Entry 1FZH (X-ray diffraction, 2.60 A resolution); this record covers chains A and C of the 6 polymer chains in the assembly.

[Chain A]
Name: Methane monooxygenase component A, alpha chain
Organism: Methylococcus capsulatus
Notes: EC 1.14.13.25
UniProt: P22869 (MEMA_METCA); residue numbers follow UniProt; this construct covers 1-527
Sequence (527 residues; each row starts with the number of its first residue):
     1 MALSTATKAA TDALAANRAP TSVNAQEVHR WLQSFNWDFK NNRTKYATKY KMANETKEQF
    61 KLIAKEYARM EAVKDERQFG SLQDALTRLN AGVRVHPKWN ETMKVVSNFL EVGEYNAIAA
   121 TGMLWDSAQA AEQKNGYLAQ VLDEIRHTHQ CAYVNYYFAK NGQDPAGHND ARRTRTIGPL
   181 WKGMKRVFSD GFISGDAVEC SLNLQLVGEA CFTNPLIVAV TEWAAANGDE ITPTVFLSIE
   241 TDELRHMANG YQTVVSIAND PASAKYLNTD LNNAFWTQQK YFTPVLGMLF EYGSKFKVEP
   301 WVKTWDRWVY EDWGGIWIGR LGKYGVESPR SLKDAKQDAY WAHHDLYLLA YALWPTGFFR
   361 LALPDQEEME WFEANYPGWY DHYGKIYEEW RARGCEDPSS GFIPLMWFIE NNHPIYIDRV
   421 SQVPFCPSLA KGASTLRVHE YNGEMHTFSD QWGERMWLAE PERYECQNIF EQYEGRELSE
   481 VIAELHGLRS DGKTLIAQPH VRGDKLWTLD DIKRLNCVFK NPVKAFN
Not modelled in the structure: 1-16
Metal / ion sites: Fe ion site 1: Glu114, Glu144, His147; Fe ion site 2: Glu144, Glu209, Glu243, His246; Ca2+: Asn527 (shared with 1 residue of chain B)
Small-molecule neighbours:
  - xenon (XE), molecule 1: Val106, Phe109, Leu110, Met184, Leu289
  - xenon (XE), molecule 2: Val106, Leu216, Val220, Leu286, Leu289, Phe290
  - xenon (XE), molecule 3: Tyr115, Ile118, Thr148, His149
  - xenon (XE), molecule 4: Leu180, Met288, Leu289, Tyr347, Ala350, Phe359, Leu361
  - xenon (XE), molecule 5: Leu353, Pro355, Thr356, Leu405, Leu478, Phe519
  - xenon (XE), molecule 6: Leu405, Leu478, Cys517, Val518, Phe519
Swiss-Prot annotation at these positions:
  - active site: Cys151
  - binding site (Fe cation): Glu114, Glu144, His147, Glu209, Glu243, His246

[Chain C]
Name: Methane monooxygenase component A, beta chain
Organism: Methylococcus capsulatus
Notes: EC 1.14.13.25
UniProt: P18798 (MEMB_METCA); residues 1-389 here = UniProt positions 1-389
Sequence (389 residues; row label = number of the first residue in the row):
     1 MSMLGERRRG LTDPEMAAVI LKALPEAPLD GNNKMGYFVT PRWKRLTEYE ALTVYAQPNA
    61 DWIAGGLDWG DWTQKFHGGR PSWGNETTEL RTVDWFKHRD PLRRWHAPYV KDKAEEWRYT
   121 DRFLQGYSAD GQIRAMNPTW RDEFINRYWG AFLFNEYGLF NAHSQGAREA LSDVTRVSLA
   181 FWGFDKIDIA QMIQLERGFL AKIVPGFDES TAVPKAEWTN GEVYKSARLA VEGLWQEVFD
   241 WNESAFSVHA VYDALFGQFV RREFFQRLAP RFGDNLTPFF INQAQTYFQI AKQGVQDLYY
   301 NCLGDDPEFS DYNRTVMRNW TGKWLEPTIA ALRDFMGLFA KLPAGTTDKE EITASLYRVV
   361 DDWIEDYASR IDFKADRDQI VKAVLAGLK
Not modelled in the structure: 1
Differences from the reference sequence: conflict Arg370 (Ala in P18798)
Metal / ion sites: Ca2+ site 1 near Glu222 (its only coordinating residue here); Ca2+ site 2 near Asp348 (its only coordinating residue here)

[Interface between chain A and chain C]
Contacting residue pairs (223):
  Arg18(A) - Ser128(C)
  Arg18(A) - Ala129(C)
  Arg18(A) - Asp130(C)
  Arg18(A) - Arg134(C)
  Ala19(A) - Ser128(C)
  Pro20(A) - Gln125(C)
  Pro20(A) - Ser128(C)
  Pro20(A) - Ala129(C)  hydrophobic
  Thr21(A) - Leu124(C)
  Thr21(A) - Gln125(C)  hydrogen bond (backbone-backbone)
  Thr21(A) - Ser128(C)  hydrogen bond (backbone-side chain)
  Thr21(A) - Phe199(C)
  Thr21(A) - Lys202(C)
  Thr21(A) - Ile203(C)
  Ser22(A) - Asp121(C)  hydrogen bond
  Ser22(A) - Leu124(C)
  Ser22(A) - Lys202(C)  hydrogen bond (backbone-side chain)
  Val23(A) - Trp117(C)
  Val23(A) - Leu195(C)  hydrophobic
  Val23(A) - Phe199(C)
  Glu27(A) - Lys202(C)  salt bridge
  Val28(A) - Leu195(C)  hydrophobic
  Trp31(A) - Gln194(C)
  Trp31(A) - Glu209(C)  hydrogen bond
  Trp31(A) - Ser210(C)
  Trp31(A) - Thr211(C)
  Ser34(A) - Phe154(C)
  Ser34(A) - Thr211(C)  hydrogen bond
  Ser34(A) - Lys215(C)  hydrogen bond (backbone-side chain)
  Phe35(A) - Leu153(C)  hydrophobic
  Phe35(A) - Phe154(C)
  Phe35(A) - Tyr157(C)
  Asn36(A) - Tyr157(C)
  Asn36(A) - Lys215(C)  hydrogen bond (backbone-side chain)
  Asn36(A) - Trp235(C)
  Trp37(A) - Phe154(C)
  Trp37(A) - Trp218(C)
  Trp37(A) - Thr219(C)
  Trp37(A) - Arg228(C)
  Trp37(A) - Glu232(C)  hydrogen bond
  Phe39(A) - Glu232(C)
  Phe39(A) - Trp235(C)  hydrophobic
  Phe39(A) - Gln236(C)
  Asn41(A) - Gln236(C)
  Asn41(A) - Glu237(C)
  Asn42(A) - Trp235(C)
  Asn42(A) - Gln236(C)  hydrogen bond
  Arg43(A) - Gln236(C)  hydrogen bond (side chain-backbone)
  Arg43(A) - Phe239(C)
  Lys45(A) - Gln165(C)  hydrogen bond
  Lys45(A) - Trp235(C)  hydrogen bond (side chain-backbone)
  Lys45(A) - Gln236(C)
  Lys45(A) - Val238(C)  hydrogen bond (side chain-backbone)
  Lys45(A) - Phe239(C)
  Tyr46(A) - Arg80(C)
  Tyr46(A) - Gln165(C)
  Tyr46(A) - Arg168(C)
  Tyr46(A) - Glu169(C)  hydrogen bond
  Ile63(A) - Gln191(C)
  Ala64(A) - Lys113(C)
  Ala64(A) - Phe184(C)  hydrophobic
  Ala64(A) - Asp188(C)
  Ala64(A) - Gln191(C)  hydrogen bond (backbone-side chain)
  Lys65(A) - Lys113(C)
  Lys65(A) - Glu116(C)
  Lys65(A) - Trp117(C)
  Lys65(A) - Asp188(C)  salt bridge
  Lys65(A) - Met192(C)
  Lys65(A) - Gln283(C)  hydrogen bond
  Lys65(A) - Tyr287(C)  hydrogen bond
  Glu66(A) - Trp117(C)  hydrogen bond
  Tyr67(A) - His106(C)  hydrogen bond
  Tyr67(A) - Phe184(C)  hydrophobic
  Ala68(A) - Val110(C)
  Ala68(A) - Lys113(C)
  Ala68(A) - Ala114(C)
  Arg69(A) - Ala114(C)
  Arg69(A) - Trp117(C)
  Asp75(A) - Ala107(C)
  Asp75(A) - Val110(C)
  Phe79(A) - Trp105(C)  hydrophobic
  Val93(A) - Leu24(C)
  Arg94(A) - Leu11(C)
  Arg94(A) - Leu21(C)
  Val95(A) - Ile20(C)
  Val95(A) - Leu24(C)
  His96(A) - Ile20(C)
  Pro97(A) - Ala23(C)
  Glu111(A) - Ala56(C)
  Val112(A) - Pro58(C)  hydrophobic
  Tyr115(A) - Ala56(C)  hydrophobic
  Tyr115(A) - Gln57(C)  hydrogen bond
  Tyr115(A) - Trp83(C)  hydrophobic
  Tyr115(A) - Ser172(C)
  Tyr115(A) - Asp173(C)  hydrogen bond (side chain-backbone)
  Tyr115(A) - Arg176(C)  hydrogen bond
  Asn116(A) - Trp83(C)
  Ile118(A) - Arg176(C)
  Ala119(A) - Trp83(C)  hydrophobic
  Ala119(A) - Ala167(C)
  Ala119(A) - Arg168(C)
  Gly122(A) - Ser164(C)
  Met123(A) - Phe76(C)  hydrophobic
  Met123(A) - Arg168(C)
  Trp125(A) - Phe160(C)  hydrophobic
  Trp125(A) - Asn161(C)
  Trp125(A) - His163(C)
  Trp125(A) - Ser164(C)
  Asp126(A) - Ser164(C)  hydrogen bond
  Ala131(A) - Tyr157(C)
  Lys134(A) - Asn161(C)
  Leu138(A) - Phe160(C)  hydrophobic
  Leu138(A) - Phe184(C)  hydrophobic
  Leu142(A) - His106(C)  hydrogen bond (backbone-side chain)
  Leu142(A) - Phe181(C)  hydrophobic
  Leu142(A) - Phe184(C)  hydrophobic
  Ile145(A) - His106(C)
  Ile145(A) - Ala180(C)  hydrophobic
  Arg146(A) - His106(C)
  His149(A) - Leu52(C)
  His149(A) - Thr53(C)  hydrogen bond
  His149(A) - Trp105(C)
  His149(A) - His106(C)  hydrogen bond (side chain-backbone)
  Ala152(A) - Met35(C)
  Ala152(A) - Leu52(C)
  Tyr153(A) - Glu48(C)
  Tyr153(A) - Leu52(C)  hydrophobic
  Tyr156(A) - Met35(C)  hydrophobic
  Tyr156(A) - Glu48(C)
  Tyr156(A) - Leu52(C)  hydrophobic
  Ala159(A) - Asn33(C)
  Lys160(A) - Asn33(C)
  Gln163(A) - Leu24(C)
  Gln163(A) - Pro25(C)
  Gln163(A) - Pro28(C)
  Gln163(A) - Leu29(C)  hydrogen bond (backbone-backbone)
  Asp164(A) - Leu29(C)
  Pro165(A) - Asp30(C)
  Pro165(A) - Asn32(C)
  Ala166(A) - Asp30(C)
  His168(A) - Met35(C)
  Asn169(A) - Asn32(C)  hydrogen bond (side chain-backbone)
  Asn169(A) - Lys34(C)
  Asn169(A) - Met35(C)
  Asn169(A) - Gly36(C)  hydrogen bond (backbone-backbone)
  Asn169(A) - Tyr37(C)
  Asn169(A) - Phe38(C)
  Asp170(A) - Tyr37(C)  hydrogen bond
  Asp170(A) - Phe38(C)
  Arg172(A) - Ala51(C)  hydrogen bond (side chain-backbone)
  Arg172(A) - Leu52(C)  hydrogen bond (side chain-backbone)
  Arg172(A) - Thr53(C)  hydrogen bond (side chain-backbone)
  Arg172(A) - Val54(C)  hydrogen bond (side chain-backbone)
  Arg172(A) - Tyr55(C)
  Arg172(A) - Ala56(C)
  Arg173(A) - Tyr37(C)  hydrogen bond
  Arg173(A) - Phe38(C)
  Arg173(A) - Leu67(C)
  Arg175(A) - Ala56(C)
  Arg175(A) - Pro58(C)
  Thr176(A) - Asp68(C)
  Thr176(A) - Trp69(C)  hydrogen bond (backbone-side chain)
  Trp181(A) - Pro58(C)  hydrophobic
  Trp181(A) - Asp68(C)  hydrogen bond
  Lys182(A) - Trp69(C)  hydrogen bond (side chain-backbone)
  Lys182(A) - Thr73(C)
  Lys185(A) - Asp68(C)  salt bridge
  Lys185(A) - Thr73(C)
  Arg186(A) - Thr73(C)  hydrogen bond (backbone-side chain)
  Arg186(A) - Gln74(C)  hydrogen bond
  Asp190(A) - Trp72(C)
  Asp190(A) - Thr73(C)  hydrogen bond
  Asp190(A) - Gln74(C)
  Asp190(A) - Ser82(C)  hydrogen bond
  Ile193(A) - Phe76(C)
  Ile193(A) - Ser82(C)
  Ile193(A) - Trp83(C)
  Ile193(A) - Arg168(C)  hydrogen bond (backbone-side chain)
  Ser194(A) - Gln74(C)  hydrogen bond (backbone-side chain)
  Ser194(A) - Lys75(C)
  Ser194(A) - Phe76(C)
  Ser194(A) - Ser82(C)  hydrogen bond
  Gly195(A) - Phe76(C)
  Glu222(A) - Arg7(C)  salt bridge
  Ala225(A) - Arg9(C)
  Ala225(A) - Gly10(C)  hydrogen bond (backbone-backbone)
  Ala226(A) - Met16(C)
  Asn227(A) - Ile20(C)
  Gly228(A) - Gly10(C)
  Gly228(A) - Leu11(C)
  Gly228(A) - Ile20(C)
  Glu230(A) - Arg9(C)  salt bridge
  Glu230(A) - Leu11(C)
  Phe296(A) - Met16(C)  hydrophobic
  Phe296(A) - Val19(C)  hydrophobic
  Arg360(A) - Leu29(C)
  Gln422(A) - Thr73(C)
  Glu460(A) - His77(C)  salt bridge
  Glu462(A) - Lys75(C)
  Glu462(A) - His77(C)
  Glu462(A) - Gly78(C)  hydrogen bond (side chain-backbone)
  Glu462(A) - Gly79(C)
  Arg463(A) - Thr73(C)
  Arg463(A) - Gln74(C)
  Arg463(A) - Lys75(C)  hydrogen bond (side chain-backbone)
  Arg463(A) - Phe76(C)
  Arg463(A) - His77(C)  hydrogen bond
  Tyr464(A) - Thr73(C)
  Tyr464(A) - Gln74(C)
  Glu465(A) - Lys75(C)  salt bridge
  Cys466(A) - Asp71(C)
  Cys466(A) - Trp72(C)
  Cys466(A) - Thr73(C)
  Gln467(A) - Trp69(C)
  Gln467(A) - Gly70(C)
  Gln467(A) - Asp71(C)  hydrogen bond (side chain-backbone)
  Gln472(A) - Trp69(C)
  Tyr473(A) - Trp69(C)
  Arg489(A) - Leu29(C)  hydrogen bond (side chain-backbone)
  Arg489(A) - Asp30(C)
  Ser490(A) - Asp30(C)  hydrogen bond
  Ser490(A) - Asn32(C)
  Gly503(A) - Leu29(C)
Other interface residues (no listed pair), chain A (111 interface residues in all): Asn24, Ala25, Leu32, Glu71, Ala72, Ala91, Asn135, Thr148, Gly162, Ser189, Gly191, Lys295, Asn468, Ile469, Leu485, Leu506
Other interface residues (no listed pair), chain C (114 interface residues in all): Arg8, Ala27, Gly31, Pro81, Tyr109, Lys111, Arg118, Gly131, Gly158, Ile187, Ala190, Gly198, Val231

[Overview]
Chain A and chain C form an interface of 111 and 114 residues respectively, with 53 hydrogen bonds and 7 salt
bridges. Among the polar pairs are Glu27(A)-Lys202(C), Lys65(A)-Asp188(C) and Lys185(A)-Asp68(C). Chain A
binds 6 copies of xenon.
Here chain A is Methane monooxygenase component A, alpha chain and chain C is Methane monooxygenase component
A, beta chain, both from Methylococcus capsulatus. Entry 1FZH (Methane monooxygenase hydroxylase, form II
pressurized with xenon gas) was determined by X-ray diffraction, deposited together with 1FZ8, 1FZ9 and 1FZI.
